Entry 4WCF (X-ray diffraction, 1.93 A resolution); this record covers chains C and D of the 4 polymer chains in the assembly.

== Chain C ==
Name: Pteridine reductase
Organism: Trypanosoma brucei brucei
UniProtKB: O76290 (O76290_TRYBB); numbering as in UniProt (aligned over 1-268)
Chain sequence (268 residues; row label = number of the first residue in the row):
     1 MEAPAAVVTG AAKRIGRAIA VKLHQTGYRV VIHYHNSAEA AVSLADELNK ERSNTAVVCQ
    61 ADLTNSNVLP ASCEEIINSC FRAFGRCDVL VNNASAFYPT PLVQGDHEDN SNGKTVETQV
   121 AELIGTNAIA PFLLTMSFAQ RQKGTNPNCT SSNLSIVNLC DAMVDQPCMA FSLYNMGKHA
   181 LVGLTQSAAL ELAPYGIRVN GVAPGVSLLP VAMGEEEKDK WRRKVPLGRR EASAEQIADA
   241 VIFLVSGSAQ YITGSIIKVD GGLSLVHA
Disordered / not traced: 1, 104-113, 143-152, 211
Modified / non-standard residues: Cys59 (cysteinesulfonic acid; OCS); Cys168 (S-oxy cysteine; CSX)
Residues lining bound ligands:
  - 3KN (3-(5-amino-1,3,4-thiadiazol-2-yl)pyridin-4-amine): Ser95, Phe97, Asp161, Tyr174, Gly205, Val206, Pro210
  - NADP (NAP; NADP nicotinamide-adenine-dinucleotide phosphate): Gly10, Ala12, Lys13, Arg14, Ile15, Gly16, His33, Tyr34, His35, Asn36, Ser37, Ala61, Asp62, Leu63, Thr64, Asn93, Ala94, Ser95, Ala96, Thr126, Asn127, Leu159, Cys160, Asp161, Tyr174, Lys178, Pro204, Gly205, Val206, Ser207, Leu208

== Chain D ==
Name: Pteridine reductase
Organism: Trypanosoma brucei brucei
UniProtKB: O76290 (O76290_TRYBB); residue numbers follow UniProt; this construct covers 1-268
Chain sequence (268 residues; numbered 1 to 268; the number before each row is that of its first residue):
     1 MEAPAAVVTG AAKRIGRAIA VKLHQTGYRV VIHYHNSAEA AVSLADELNK ERSNTAVVCQ
    61 ADLTNSNVLP ASCEEIINSC FRAFGRCDVL VNNASAFYPT PLVQGDHEDN SNGKTVETQV
   121 AELIGTNAIA PFLLTMSFAQ RQKGTNPNCT SSNLSIVNLC DAMVDQPCMA FSLYNMGKHA
   181 LVGLTQSAAL ELAPYGIRVN GVAPGVSLLP VAMGEEEKDK WRRKVPLGRR EASAEQIADA
   241 VIFLVSGSAQ YITGSIIKVD GGLSLVHA
Disordered / not traced: 1, 105-112, 143-151
Modified / non-standard residues: Cys59 (S-oxy cysteine; CSX); Cys168 (S-oxy cysteine; CSX)
Residues lining bound ligands:
  - 3KN (3-(5-amino-1,3,4-thiadiazol-2-yl)pyridin-4-amine): Ser95, Phe97, Asp161, Tyr174, Gly205, Val206, Pro210, Met213
  - NADP (NAP; NADP nicotinamide-adenine-dinucleotide phosphate): Gly10, Arg14, Ile15, Gly16, His33, Tyr34, His35, Asn36, Ser37, Ala61, Asp62, Leu63, Thr64, Asn93, Ala94, Ser95, Ala96, Thr126, Asn127, Leu159, Cys160, Asp161, Tyr174, Lys178, Pro204, Gly205, Val206, Ser207, Leu208
From the paper describing this entry:
  - binding site for 3KN: Phe97, Asp161, Tyr174, Gly205

== Chain C / chain D interface ==
Residue-residue contacts (54; chain C residue first):
  Gln186(C) - Leu265(D)
  Ala189(C) - Leu265(D)  hydrophobic
  Leu190(C) - Val266(D)  hydrophobic
  Ala193(C) - Pro226(D)  hydrophobic
  Ala193(C) - Leu227(D)
  Arg198(C) - Leu227(D)
  Val206(C) - Tyr251(D)
  Val225(C) - Tyr251(D)
  Pro226(C) - Ala193(D)
  Leu227(C) - Ala193(D)
  Leu227(C) - Arg198(D)
  Leu227(C) - Gln250(D)
  Leu227(C) - Tyr251(D)
  Leu227(C) - Thr253(D)
  Arg230(C) - Tyr251(D)  hydrogen bond (backbone-side chain)
  Glu231(C) - Tyr251(D)
  Ala232(C) - Tyr251(D)  hydrogen bond (backbone-side chain)
  Gln236(C) - Tyr251(D)
  Asp239(C) - Ser248(D)
  Phe243(C) - Phe243(D)  hydrophobic
  Ser248(C) - Asp239(D)
  Gln250(C) - Leu227(D)
  Tyr251(C) - Val206(D)
  Tyr251(C) - Val225(D)
  Tyr251(C) - Leu227(D)
  Tyr251(C) - Arg230(D)  hydrogen bond (side chain-backbone)
  Tyr251(C) - Glu231(D)
  Tyr251(C) - Ala232(D)  hydrogen bond (side chain-backbone)
  Tyr251(C) - Gln236(D)
  Tyr251(C) - Val259(D)
  Tyr251(C) - Asp260(D)
  Tyr251(C) - Gly261(D)  hydrogen bond (backbone-backbone)
  Ile252(C) - Ile257(D)  hydrophobic
  Ile252(C) - Lys258(D)
  Thr253(C) - Asp260(D)
  Thr253(C) - Gly261(D)
  Thr253(C) - Gly262(D)
  Gly254(C) - Lys258(D)  hydrogen bond (backbone-side chain)
  Gly254(C) - Leu265(D)
  Ser255(C) - Lys258(D)  hydrogen bond (side chain-backbone)
  Ile257(C) - Ile257(D)  hydrophobic
  Lys258(C) - Ile252(D)
  Lys258(C) - Gly254(D)  hydrogen bond (side chain-backbone)
  Lys258(C) - Ser255(D)  hydrogen bond (backbone-side chain)
  Val259(C) - Tyr251(D)
  Asp260(C) - Tyr251(D)
  Asp260(C) - Thr253(D)
  Gly261(C) - Tyr251(D)  hydrogen bond (backbone-backbone)
  Gly261(C) - Thr253(D)
  Gly262(C) - Thr253(D)
  Leu265(C) - Gln186(D)
  Leu265(C) - Ala189(D)  hydrophobic
  Leu265(C) - Gly254(D)
  Val266(C) - Leu190(D)  hydrophobic
Other interface residues (no listed pair), chain C (33 interface residues in all): Pro194, Ala240, Gly247
Other interface residues (no listed pair), chain D (33 interface residues in all): Pro194, Arg229, Ala240

== In short ==
Chain C and chain D each contribute 33 residues to their interface, with 10 hydrogen bonds. Polar contacts
include Arg230(C)-Tyr251(D), Ala232(C)-Tyr251(D) and Tyr251(C)-Arg230(D). Ligands of chain C: NADP and
compound 3KN. Chain D binds NADP and compound 3KN. The paper reports a binding site for 3KN at Phe97(D),
Asp161(D) and Tyr174(D) among others.
Chain C is Pteridine reductase and chain D is Pteridine reductase, both from Trypanosoma brucei brucei; the
structure, Trypanosoma brucei PTR1 in complex with inhibitor 9, was determined by X-ray diffraction, deposited
together with 5IZC, 4WCD, 2YHI and 2YHU.
